PDB entry 4L0Y | X-ray diffraction, 2.50 A resolution | chains B and C of the 4 polymer chains in the assembly

Chain B:
Name: Protein C-ets-1
From: Homo sapiens
Reference sequence: P14921 (ETS1_HUMAN); residues 296-441 here = UniProt positions 296-441
Sequence (146 residues; each row starts with the number of its first residue):
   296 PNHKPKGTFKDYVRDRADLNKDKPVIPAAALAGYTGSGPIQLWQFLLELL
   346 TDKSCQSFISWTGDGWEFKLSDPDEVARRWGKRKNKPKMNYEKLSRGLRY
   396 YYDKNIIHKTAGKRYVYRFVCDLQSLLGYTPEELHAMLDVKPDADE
Unresolved in the structure: 296-333, 438-441
Curated features (UniProtKB/Swiss-Prot):
  - DNA-binding region: Ile335 to Val415 (ETS)
  - region: Phe304 to Ala312 (Helix HI-1), Ala323 to Thr330 (Helix HI-2), Leu418 to Leu422 (Helix H4), Pro426 to Met432 (Helix H5)
  - modified residue: Lys305 (N6-acetyllysine)

Chain C:
Molecule: 16-nt DNA strand
Sequence (16 nucleotides; each row starts with the number of its first residue):
     1 GGAAGCCACATCCTCT

Chain B / chain C interface:
Residue-residue contacts (17):
  Gln336(B) - DA8(C)  sugar contact
  Gln336(B) - DC9(C)  hydrogen bond to the phosphate
  Leu337(B) - DC9(C)  hydrogen bond to the phosphate
  Trp375(B) - DA10(C)  hydrogen bond to the phosphate
  Lys379(B) - DC9(C)  hydrogen bond to the phosphate
  Lys379(B) - DA10(C)  salt bridge to the phosphate
  Lys383(B) - DT11(C)  phosphate contact
  Lys383(B) - DC12(C)  salt bridge to the phosphate
  Met384(B) - DA10(C)  phosphate contact
  Met384(B) - DT11(C)  phosphate contact
  Lys388(B) - DT11(C)  salt bridge to the phosphate
  Arg391(B) - DT11(C)  base contact
  Arg391(B) - DC12(C)  base contact
  Tyr395(B) - DC9(C)  base contact
  Tyr395(B) - DA10(C)  hydrogen bond to the base
  Tyr396(B) - DC9(C)  hydrogen bond to the phosphate
  Lys399(B) - DA8(C)  salt bridge to the phosphate
Also at the interface, not in a pair above, chain B (13 interface residues in all): Lys381, Gly392

In short:
13 residues of chain B and 5 residues of chain C are in contact, with 6 hydrogen bonds and 4 salt bridges.
Polar contacts include Tyr395(B)-DA10(C), Gln336(B)-DC9(C) and Leu337(B)-DC9(C). UniProt lists a DNA-binding
region on chain B.
Here chain B is Protein C-ets-1 (Homo sapiens) and chain C is a 16-nt DNA strand. Entry 4L0Y (Crystal
structure of Runx1 and Ets1 bound to TCR alpha promoter (crystal form 1)) was determined by X-ray diffraction,
deposited together with 4L0Z and 4L18.
